PDB entry 3H1L | X-ray diffraction, 3.21 A resolution | chains R and W of the 20 polymer chains in the assembly

Chain R:
Name: Cytochrome b-c1 complex subunit Rieske, mitochondrial
Source organism: Gallus gallus
Notes: EC 1.10.2.2; fragment: sequence database residues 77-272
UniProt: Q5ZLR5 (UCRI_CHICK); residues 1-196 here correspond to UniProt positions 77-272 (UniProt number = residue number + 76)
Sequence (196 residues; each row starts with the number of its first residue):
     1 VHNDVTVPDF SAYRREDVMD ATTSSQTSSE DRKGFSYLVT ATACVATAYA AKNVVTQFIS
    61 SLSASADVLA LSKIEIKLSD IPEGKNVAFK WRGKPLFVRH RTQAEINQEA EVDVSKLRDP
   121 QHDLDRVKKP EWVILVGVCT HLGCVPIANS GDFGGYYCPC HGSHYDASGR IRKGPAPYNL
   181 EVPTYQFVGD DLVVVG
Disulfides: Cys144-Cys160
Bound ions: 2Fe-2S cluster Fe: Cys139, His141, Cys158, His161
Small-molecule neighbours: 2Fe-2S cluster (FES): Cys139, His141, Leu142, Gly143, Cys144, Cys158, Cys160, His161, Gly162, Ser163, Pro175
UniProt features mapped onto this chain:
  - binding site ([2Fe-2S] cluster): Cys139, His141, Leu142, Cys158, His161, Ser163
What the authors report for this chain:
  - binding site for ascochlorin: His161

Chain W:
Name: Mitochondrial ubiquinol-cytochrome C reductase 7.2 kDa protein
Source organism: Gallus gallus
Notes: EC 1.10.2.2
Sequence (61 residues; numbered 4 to 64; the number before each row is that of its first residue):
     4 ALLRQAYSAL FRRTSTFALT VVLGAVLFER AFDQGADAIF EHLNEGKLWK HIKHKYEASE
    64 E
Disordered / not traced: 63-64

Chain R / chain W interface:
Residue-residue contacts - 31 pairs, chain R then chain W:
  Thr27(R) - Arg7(W)
  Glu30(R) - Leu6(W)
  Glu30(R) - Arg7(W)
  Glu30(R) - Tyr10(W)
  Glu30(R) - Ser11(W)
  Asp31(R) - Leu6(W)
  Asp31(R) - Arg7(W)  salt bridge
  Lys33(R) - Tyr10(W)  hydrogen bond
  Gly34(R) - Leu6(W)
  Gly34(R) - Tyr10(W)
  Gly34(R) - Phe14(W)
  Tyr37(R) - Tyr10(W)  hydrophobic
  Tyr37(R) - Phe14(W)  hydrophobic
  Tyr37(R) - Phe20(W)
  Leu38(R) - Phe14(W)  hydrophobic
  Thr40(R) - Phe20(W)
  Ala41(R) - Phe14(W)  hydrophobic
  Ala41(R) - Phe20(W)  hydrophobic
  Ala41(R) - Val24(W)
  Cys44(R) - Val24(W)  hydrophobic
  Val45(R) - Val24(W)
  Val45(R) - Gly27(W)
  Val45(R) - Ala28(W)  hydrophobic
  Val45(R) - Phe31(W)  hydrophobic
  Ala48(R) - Ala28(W)  hydrophobic
  Tyr49(R) - Phe31(W)  hydrophobic
  Tyr49(R) - Glu32(W)
  Tyr49(R) - Phe35(W)
  Tyr49(R) - Asp36(W)  hydrogen bond
  Lys52(R) - Glu32(W)  salt bridge
  Asn53(R) - Glu32(W)
Other interface residues (no listed pair), chain R (16 interface residues in all): Phe35

Overview:
16 residues of chain R and 13 residues of chain W are in contact; the contacts include 2 hydrogen bonds and 2
salt bridges. Polar pairs include Asp31(R)-Arg7(W), Lys52(R)-Glu32(W) and Lys33(R)-Tyr10(W). Chain R binds
2Fe-2S cluster. UniProt lists 6 [2Fe-2S] cluster-binding residues on chain R. From the paper: a binding site
for ascochlorin at His161(R).
Chain R is Cytochrome b-c1 complex subunit Rieske, mitochondrial and chain W is Mitochondrial
ubiquinol-cytochrome C reductase 7.2 kDa protein, both from Gallus gallus; the structure, Chicken cytochrome
BC1 complex with ascochlorin bound at QO and QI sites, was determined by X-ray diffraction.
